7T2A - chains A and C of the 3 polymer chains in the assembly; structure by X-ray diffraction, 3.04 A resolution.

== Chain A ==
Molecule: HLA class II histocompatibility antigen, DP alpha 1 chain
Source organism: Homo sapiens
Reference sequence: P20036 (DPA1_HUMAN); residues 1-181 here correspond to UniProt positions 32-212 (UniProt number = residue number + 31)
Chain sequence (181 residues; each row starts with the number of its first residue):
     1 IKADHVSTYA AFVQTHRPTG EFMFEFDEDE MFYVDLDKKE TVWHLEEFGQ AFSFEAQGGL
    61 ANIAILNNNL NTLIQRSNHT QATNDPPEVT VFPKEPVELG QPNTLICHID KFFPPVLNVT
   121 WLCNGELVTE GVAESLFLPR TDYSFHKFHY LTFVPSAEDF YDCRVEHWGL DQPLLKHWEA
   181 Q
Disordered / not traced: 181
Disulfide bonds: Cys107-Cys163
Covalent attachments: N-acetylglucosamine (NAG) linked to Asn118

== Chain C ==
Molecule: Pneumolysin-derived peptide
Source organism: Streptococcus pneumoniae
Reference sequence: Q04IN8 (TACY_STRP2); residues -1 to 11 here correspond to UniProt positions 429-441 (UniProt number = residue number + 430)
Chain sequence (15 residues; numbered -3 to 11; the number before each row is that of its first residue; numbers below 1 keep their minus sign (Gly-3 is residue -3)):
    -3 GATGLAWEWW RTVYE
Disordered / not traced: -3 to -2, 11
Differences from the reference sequence: cloning artifact (-3 to -2)

== Chain A / chain C interface ==
Contacting residue pairs (25):
  Tyr9(A) - Ala2(C)  hydrogen bond (side chain-backbone)
  Ala11(A) - Trp6(C)  hydrophobic
  Phe22(A) - Trp6(C)  hydrophobic
  Phe32(A) - Leu1(C)  hydrophobic
  Trp43(A) - Leu1(C)  hydrophobic
  Ala51(A) - Thr-1(C)
  Phe52(A) - Thr-1(C)
  Ser53(A) - Thr-1(C)  hydrogen bond (backbone-backbone)
  Ser53(A) - Gly0(C)
  Ser53(A) - Leu1(C)  hydrogen bond (backbone-backbone)
  Phe54(A) - Trp3(C)  hydrophobic
  Gly58(A) - Trp3(C)
  Ala61(A) - Trp5(C)  hydrophobic
  Asn62(A) - Trp3(C)
  Asn62(A) - Glu4(C)  hydrogen bond (side chain-backbone)
  Asn62(A) - Trp5(C)
  Asn62(A) - Trp6(C)  hydrogen bond (side chain-backbone)
  Ile65(A) - Trp6(C)
  Ile65(A) - Arg7(C)
  Asn69(A) - Arg7(C)  hydrogen bond (side chain-backbone)
  Asn69(A) - Thr8(C)
  Asn69(A) - Val9(C)  hydrogen bond (side chain-backbone)
  Thr72(A) - Tyr10(C)
  Leu73(A) - Val9(C)  hydrophobic
  Arg76(A) - Tyr10(C)
Other interface residues (no listed pair), chain A (20 interface residues in all): Glu55, Leu66, Asn68
Interface features reported in the paper:
  - pairs named by the authors: Phe22(A)-Trp6(C), Asn62(A)-Glu4(C) (hydrogen bond), Asn62(A)-Trp6(C) (hydrogen bond), Ile65(A)-Trp6(C)

== Summary ==
20 residues of chain A face 12 of chain C across their interface, with 7 hydrogen bonds. Polar pairs include
Tyr9(A)-Ala2(C), Asn62(A)-Glu4(C) and Asn62(A)-Trp6(C). The authors report contacts between Phe22(A) and
Trp6(C) and Ile65(A) and Trp6(C); hydrogen bonds between Asn62(A) and Glu4(C) and Asn62(A) and Trp6(C).
Here chain A is HLA class II histocompatibility antigen, DP alpha 1 chain (Homo sapiens) and chain C is
Pneumolysin-derived peptide (Streptococcus pneumoniae). Entry 7T2A (Crystal structure of HLA-DP4 in complex
with Ply) was determined by X-ray diffraction, deposited together with 7T2B, 7T2C and 7T2D.
